Entry 6DPV (electron microscopy, 3.30 A resolution); this record covers chains K and L of the 12 polymer chains in the assembly.

Chain K (and L):
Name: Tubulin alpha-1B chain
From: Sus scrofa
Notes: chain L of this document is another copy of the same molecule, construct and numbering; everything in this record applies to it too
Reference sequence: Q2XVP4 (TBA1B_PIG); residues 1-451 here = UniProt positions 1-451
Amino-acid sequence (451 residues; each row starts with the number of its first residue):
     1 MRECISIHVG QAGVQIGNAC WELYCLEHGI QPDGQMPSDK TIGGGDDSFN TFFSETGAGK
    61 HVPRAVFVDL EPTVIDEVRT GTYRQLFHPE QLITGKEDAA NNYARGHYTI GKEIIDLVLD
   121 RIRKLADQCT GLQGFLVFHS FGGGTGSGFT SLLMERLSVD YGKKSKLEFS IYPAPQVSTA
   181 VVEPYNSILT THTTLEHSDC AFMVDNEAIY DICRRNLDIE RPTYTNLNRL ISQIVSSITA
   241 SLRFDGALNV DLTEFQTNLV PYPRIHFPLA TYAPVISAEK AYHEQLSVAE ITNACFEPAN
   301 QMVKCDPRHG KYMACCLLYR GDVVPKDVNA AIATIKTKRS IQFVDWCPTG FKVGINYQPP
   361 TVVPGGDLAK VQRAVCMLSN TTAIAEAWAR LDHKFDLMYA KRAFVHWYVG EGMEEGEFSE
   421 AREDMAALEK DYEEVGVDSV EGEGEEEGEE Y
Disordered / not traced: 38-46, 438-451
Ion coordination: Mg2+: Asp98 (together with GTP)
Ligand contacts: GTP (guanosine-5'-triphosphate): Gly10, Gln11, Ala12, Gln15, Asp69, Asp98, Ala99, Ala100, Asn101, Ser140, Gly143, Gly144, Thr145, Gly146, Ile171, Thr179, Glu183, Asn206, Tyr224, Leu227, Asn228
Curated features (UniProtKB/Swiss-Prot):
  - motif: Met1 to Cys4 (MREC motif)
  - active site: Glu254
  - binding site (GTP): Gly10, Gln11, Ala12, Gln15, Glu71, Ala99, Ser140, Gly143, Gly144, Thr145, Gly146, Thr179, Glu183, Asn206, Tyr224, Asn228, Leu252
  - binding site (Mg(2+)): Glu71
  - site: Tyr451 (Involved in polymerization)
  - modified residue: Lys40 (N6,N6,N6-trimethyllysine), Ser48 (Phosphoserine), Ser232 (Phosphoserine), Tyr282 (3'-nitrotyrosine), Arg339 (Omega-N-methylarginine), Ser439 (Phosphoserine), Glu443 (5-glutamyl polyglutamate), Glu445 (5-glutamyl polyglutamate), Tyr451 (3'-nitrotyrosine)
  - cross-link (Glycyl lysine isopeptide (Lys-Gly)): Lys326 (interchain with G-Cter in ubiquitin), Lys370 (interchain with G-Cter in ubiquitin)

Chain K / chain L interface:
Residue-residue contacts (12):
  Lys280(K) - Pro89(L)
  Lys280(K) - Glu90(L)
  Tyr282(K) - Thr56(L)
  His283(K) - Lys60(L)  hydrogen bond
  His283(K) - Phe87(L)
  His283(K) - His88(L)
  His283(K) - Pro89(L)
  Glu284(K) - Thr56(L)
  Gln285(K) - Glu55(L)
  Gln285(K) - Thr56(L)
  Glu290(K) - Gln128(L)
  Glu297(K) - Arg123(L)  salt bridge
Interface residues without a listed pair, chain L (13 interface residues in all): Val62, Gln85, Asp120, Lys124

Summary:
7 residues of chain K face 13 of chain L across their interface, with 1 hydrogen bond and 1 salt bridge. Among
the polar pairs are Glu297(K)-Arg123(L) and His283(K)-Lys60(L). Bound to chain K: GTP.
Both chains are Tubulin alpha-1B chain (Sus scrofa). Entry 6DPV (Undecorated GDP microtubule) was determined
by electron microscopy, deposited together with 6DPU and 6DPW.
